8FCZ - chains A and B of the 4 polymer chains in the assembly; structure by X-ray diffraction, 3.70 A resolution.

Chain A (and B):
Molecule: Rhodopsin
Source organism: Bos taurus
Notes: chain B of this document is another copy of the same molecule, construct and numbering; everything in this record applies to it too
UniProt: P02699 (OPSD_BOVIN); numbering as in UniProt (aligned over 1-348)
Amino-acid sequence (348 residues; row label = number of the first residue in the row):
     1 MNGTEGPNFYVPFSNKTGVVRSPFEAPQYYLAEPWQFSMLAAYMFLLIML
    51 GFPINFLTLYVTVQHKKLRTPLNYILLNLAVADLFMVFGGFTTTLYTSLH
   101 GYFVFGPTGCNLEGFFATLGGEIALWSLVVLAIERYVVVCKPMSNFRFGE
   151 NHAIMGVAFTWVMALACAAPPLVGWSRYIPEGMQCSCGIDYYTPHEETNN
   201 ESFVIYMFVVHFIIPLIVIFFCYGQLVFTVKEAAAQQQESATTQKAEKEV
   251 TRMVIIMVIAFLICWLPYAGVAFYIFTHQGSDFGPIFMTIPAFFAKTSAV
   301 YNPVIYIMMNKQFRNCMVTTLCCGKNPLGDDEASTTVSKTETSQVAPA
Disordered / not traced: 148-150, 231-240, 324-348 (chain B: 145-148, 229-240, 324-348)
UniProt features mapped onto this chain:
  - region: Asp330 to Ala348 (Interaction with SAG)
  - motif: Glu134 to Tyr136 ('Ionic lock' involved in activated form stabilization)
  - binding site (Zn(2+)): Glu201, Gln279
  - site: Glu113 (Plays an important role in the conformation switch to the active conformation)
  - modified residue: Met1 (N-acetylmethionine), Lys296 (N6-(retinylidene)lysine), Ser334 (Phosphoserine), Thr335 (Phosphothreonine), Thr336 (Phosphothreonine), Ser338 (Phosphoserine), Thr340 (Phosphothreonine), Thr342 (Phosphothreonine), Ser343 (Phosphoserine)
  - lipidation (S-palmitoyl cysteine): Cys322, Cys323
  - glycosylation (N-linked (GlcNAc...) asparagine): Asn2, Asn15
  - mutagenesis: Asn2 (N2C: Stabilized by a disulfide bond and normal light absorption; when associated with C-282 and D-15), Asn15 (N15D: Normal light absorption; when associated with C-2 and C-282), Gly90 (G90D: Increased thermal stability and decreased retinal uptake. Decreases stability of the inactive conformation), Thr94 (T94I: Stabilizes the activated conformation and hinders hydrolysis of the covalent bond that retains all-trans-retinol), Glu113 (E113Q: Causes shift to the activated conformation), Met257 (M257Y: Causes shift to the activated conformation), Asp282 (D282C: Stabilized by a disulfide bond and normal light absorption; when associated with C-2 and D-15)
Disulfide bonds: Cys110-Cys187
Covalently attached groups: N-acetylglucosamine (NAG) linked to Asn2; glycan linked to Asn15; retinal (RET) linked to Lys296
Residues lining bound ligands: retinal (RET): Glu113, Gly114, Ala117, Thr118, Gly121, Glu122, Leu125, Ser186, Cys187, Gly188, Ile189, Tyr191, Met207, Phe208, His211, Phe212, Phe261, Trp265, Tyr268, Ala269, Ala292
What the authors report for this chain:
  - post-translational modification sites: Asn2, Asn15
  - mutagenesis - N2Q, N15Q: abolished binding to Nanobody Nb2
  - contacts within the chain: Arg135-Glu247 (salt bridge)
  - mutagenesis - N15Q: decreased expression
  - binding site for retinal: Lys296
  - disease-associated variants - P23H: decreased stability (citing earlier work)

Chain A / chain B interface:
Pairs across the interface (14):
  Phe45(A) with Phe88(B), hydrophobic
  Ile48(A) with Met49(B)
  Met49(A) with Ile48(B); Met49(B); Phe52(B), hydrophobic
  Phe52(A) with Met49(B), hydrophobic
  Pro53(A) with Met49(B)
  Phe88(A) with Phe45(B), hydrophobic
  Tyr96(A) with Tyr96(B), hydrophobic; His100(B), hydrogen bond
  His100(A) with Tyr96(B), hydrogen bond
  Lys311(A) with Cys322(B)
  Val318(A) with Cys322(B), hydrophobic
  Cys322(A) with Arg314(B)
Also at the interface, not in a pair above, chain A (12 interface residues in all): Leu50
Also at the interface, not in a pair above, chain B (12 interface residues in all): Leu46, Met317, Val318

Summary:
Chain A and chain B each contribute 12 residues to their interface; the contacts include 2 hydrogen bonds. Its
one hydrogen-bonded contact is Tyr96(A)-His100(B). Covalently linked retinal: at Lys296(A). Covalently linked
N-acetylglucosamine: at Asn2(A). From the paper: a binding site for retinal at Lys296(A); N2Q and N15Q of
chain A abolish binding to Nanobody Nb2.
Chain A and chain B are both Rhodopsin (Bos taurus); the structure, Crystal structure of ground-state
rhodopsin in complex with a nanobody, was determined by X-ray diffraction together with 8FD0 and 8FD1 from the
same study.
